6VR5 - chains A and B of the 3 polymer chains in the assembly; structure by X-ray diffraction, 2.38 A resolution.

Chain A:
Name: MHC class I antigen
Source organism: Homo sapiens
Notes: fragment: N-terminal residues, 1-275
UniProtKB: Q861F7 (Q861F7_HUMAN); residues 1-275 here = UniProt positions 1-275
Sequence (293 residues; numbered 0 to 292; the number before each row is that of its first residue; numbering starts at 0):
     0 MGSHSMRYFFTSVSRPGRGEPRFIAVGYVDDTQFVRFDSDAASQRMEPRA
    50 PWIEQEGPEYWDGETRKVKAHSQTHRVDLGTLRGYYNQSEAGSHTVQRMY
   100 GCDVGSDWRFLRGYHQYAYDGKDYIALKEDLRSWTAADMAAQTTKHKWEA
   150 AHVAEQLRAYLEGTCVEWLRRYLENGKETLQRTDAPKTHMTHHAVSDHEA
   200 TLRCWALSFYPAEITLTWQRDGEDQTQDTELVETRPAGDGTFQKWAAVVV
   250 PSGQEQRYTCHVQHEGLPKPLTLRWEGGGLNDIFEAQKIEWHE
Not modelled in the structure: 0, 275-292
Construct notes: initiating methionine (0); expression tag (276-292)
Disulfide bonds: Cys101-Cys164, Cys203-Cys259

Chain B:
Name: Beta-2-microglobulin
Source organism: Homo sapiens
UniProtKB: P61769 (B2MG_HUMAN); residues 2-100 here correspond to UniProt positions 21-119 (UniProt number = residue number + 19)
Sequence (100 residues; row label = number of the first residue in the row):
     1 MIQRTPKIQVYSRHPAENGKSNFLNCYVSGFHPSDIEVDLLKNGERIEKV
    51 EHSDLSFSKDWSFYLLYYTEFTPTEKDEYACRVNHVTLSQPKIVKWDRDM
Not modelled in the structure: 99-100
Construct notes: initiating methionine (1)
Disulfide bonds: Cys26-Cys81
Swiss-Prot annotation at these positions:
  - modified residue: Gln3 (Pyrrolidone carboxylic acid)
  - glycosylation: Ile2 (N-linked (Glc) (glycation) isoleucine), Lys20 (N-linked (Glc) (glycation) lysine), Lys42 (N-linked (Glc) (glycation) lysine), Lys49 (N-linked (Glc) (glycation) lysine), Lys59 (N-linked (Glc) (glycation) lysine), Lys92 (N-linked (Glc) (glycation) lysine), Lys95 (N-linked (Glc) (glycation) lysine)

Chain A / chain B interface:
Contacting residue pairs - 51 pairs, chain A then chain B:
  Phe8(A) - Ser56(B)
  Phe8(A) - Phe57(B)  hydrophobic
  Phe9(A) - Phe57(B)
  Thr10(A) - Leu55(B)
  Thr10(A) - Phe57(B)
  Thr10(A) - Phe63(B)
  Val12(A) - Ser34(B)
  Ile23(A) - Leu55(B)
  Val25(A) - Asp54(B)
  Val25(A) - Leu55(B)
  Val25(A) - Ser56(B)
  Tyr27(A) - Ser56(B)
  Tyr27(A) - Tyr64(B)
  Gln32(A) - Asp54(B)  hydrogen bond
  Arg35(A) - Asp54(B)  salt bridge
  Arg48(A) - Asp54(B)  salt bridge
  Gln96(A) - His32(B)  hydrogen bond
  Gln96(A) - Phe57(B)
  Gln96(A) - Trp61(B)  hydrogen bond (side chain-backbone)
  Gln96(A) - Phe63(B)
  Arg97(A) - Phe57(B)
  Gln115(A) - Trp61(B)
  Tyr116(A) - Trp61(B)
  Ala117(A) - Trp61(B)  hydrophobic
  Asp119(A) - Met1(B)
  Asp119(A) - Ile2(B)  hydrogen bond (backbone-backbone)
  Asp119(A) - His32(B)
  Gly120(A) - Ile2(B)
  Gly120(A) - His32(B)
  Lys121(A) - Met1(B)
  Lys121(A) - Ile2(B)
  Asp122(A) - Trp61(B)  hydrogen bond
  Val231(A) - Gln9(B)
  Glu232(A) - Lys7(B)  salt bridge
  Glu232(A) - Gln9(B)  hydrogen bond (backbone-side chain)
  Glu232(A) - Tyr27(B)
  Glu232(A) - Ser29(B)  hydrogen bond
  Thr233(A) - Tyr27(B)
  Arg234(A) - Gln9(B)  hydrogen bond
  Arg234(A) - Tyr11(B)
  Pro235(A) - Tyr11(B)  hydrogen bond (backbone-side chain)
  Pro235(A) - Asn25(B)
  Pro235(A) - Tyr27(B)
  Ala236(A) - Arg13(B)  hydrogen bond (backbone-side chain)
  Ala236(A) - Asn25(B)  hydrogen bond (backbone-side chain)
  Gly237(A) - Arg13(B)  hydrogen bond (backbone-side chain)
  Asp238(A) - Arg13(B)
  Asp238(A) - His14(B)
  Gln242(A) - Tyr11(B)
  Gln242(A) - Ser12(B)
  Gln242(A) - Arg13(B)  hydrogen bond (side chain-backbone)
Interface residues without a listed pair, chain A (30 interface residues in all): Thr94, Met98
Interface residues without a listed pair, chain B (22 interface residues in all): Arg4, Leu66

In short:
30 residues of chain A and 22 residues of chain B are in contact, with 13 hydrogen bonds and 3 salt bridges.
Polar pairs include Arg35(A)-Asp54(B), Arg48(A)-Asp54(B) and Glu232(A)-Lys7(B).
Chain A is MHC class I antigen and chain B is Beta-2-microglobulin, both from Homo sapiens; the structure,
Complex of HLA-A2, a class I MHC, with a p53 peptide, was determined by X-ray diffraction (same publication as
6VQO, 6VR1, 6VRM, 6VRN, 6VTC and 6VTH).
